7BOI - chains A and P of the 14 polymer chains in the assembly; structure by electron microscopy, 2.98 A resolution.

[Chain A]
Molecule: 16S rRNA
Source organism: Escherichia coli K-12
Sequence (1542 nucleotides; each row starts with the number of its first residue):
     1 AAAUUGAAGA GUUUGAUCAU GGCUCAGAUU GAACGCUGGC GGCAGGCCUA ACACAUGCAA
    61 GUCGAACGGU AACAGGAAGA AGCUUGCUUC UUUGCUGACG AGUGGCGGAC GGGUGAGUAA
   121 UGUCUGGGAA ACUGCCUGAU GGAGGGGGAU AACUACUGGA AACGGUAGCU AAUACCGCAU
   181 AACGUCGCAA GACCAAAGAG GGGGACCUUC GGGCCUCUUG CCAUCGGAUG UGCCCAGAUG
   241 GGAUUAGCUA GUAGGUGGGG UAACGGCUCA CCUAGGCGAC GAUCCCUAGC UGGUCUGAGA
   301 GGAUGACCAG CCACACUGGA ACUGAGACAC GGUCCAGACU CCUACGGGAG GCAGCAGUGG
   361 GGAAUAUUGC ACAAUGGGCG CAAGCCUGAU GCAGCCAUGC CGCGUGUAUG AAGAAGGCCU
   421 UCGGGUUGUA AAGUACUUUC AGCGGGGAGG AAGGGAGUAA AGUUAAUACC UUUGCUCAUU
   481 GACGUUACCC GCAGAAGAAG CACCGGCUAA CUCCGUGCCA GCAGCCXCGG UAAUACGGAG
   541 GGUGCAAGCG UUAAUCGGAA UUACUGGGCG UAAAGCGCAC GCAGGCGGUU UGUUAAGUCA
   601 GAUGUGAAAU CCCCGGGCUC AACCUGGGAA CUGCAUCUGA UACUGGCAAG CUUGAGUCUC
   661 GUAGAGGGGG GUAGAAUUCC AGGUGUAGCG GUGAAAUGCG UAGAGAUCUG GAGGAAUACC
   721 GGUGGCGAAG GCGGCCCCCU GGACGAAGAC UGACGCUCAG GUGCGAAAGC GUGGGGAGCA
   781 AACAGGAUUA GAUACCCUGG UAGUCCACGC CGUAAACGAU GUCGACUUGG AGGUUGUGCC
   841 CUUGAGGCGU GGCUUCCGGA GCUAACGCGU UAAGUCGACC GCCUGGGGAG UACGGCCGCA
   901 AGGUUAAAAC UCAAAUGAAU UGACGGGGGC CCGCACAAGC GGUGGAGCAU GUGGUUUAAU
   961 UCGAUGXAAC GCGAAGAACC UUACCUGGUC UUGACAUCCA CGGAAGUUUU CAGAGAUGAG
  1021 AAUGUGCCUU CGGGAACCGU GAGACAGGUG CUGCAUGGCU GUCGUCAGCU CGUGUUGUGA
  1081 AAUGUUGGGU UAAGUCCCGC AACGAGCGCA ACCCUUAUCC UUUGUUGCCA GCGGUCCGGC
  1141 CGGGAACUCA AAGGAGACUG CCAGUGAUAA ACUGGAGGAA GGUGGGGAUG ACGUCAAGUC
  1201 AUCAUGGCCC UUACGACCAG GGCUACACAC GUGCUACAAU GGCGCAUACA AAGAGAAGCG
  1261 ACCUCGCGAG AGCAAGCGGA CCUCAUAAAG UGCGUCGUAG UCCGGAUUGG AGUCUGCAAC
  1321 UCGACUCCAU GAAGUCGGAA UCGCUAGUAA UCGUGGAUCA GAAUGCCACG GUGAAUACGU
  1381 UCCCGGGCCU UGUACACACC GCCCGUXACA CCAUGGGAGU GGGUUGCAAA AGAAGUAGGU
  1441 AGCUUAACCU UCGGGAGGGC GCUUACCACU UUGUGAUUCA UGACUGGGGU GAAGUCGUAA
  1501 CAAGGUAACC GUAGGGGAAC CUGCGGUUGG AUCACCUCCU UA
Disordered / not traced: 931-1386, 1535-1542
Modified positions: PSU (pseudouridine-5'-monophosphate) at position 516, G7M (N7-methyl-guanosine-5'-monophosphate) at position 527, 2MG (2N-methylguanosine-5'-monophosphate) at position 966, 5MC (5-methylcytidine-5'-monophosphate) at position 967, 2MG (2N-methylguanosine-5'-monophosphate) at position 1207, 4OC (4n,o2'-methylcytidine-5'-monophosphate) at position 1402, 5MC (5-methylcytidine-5'-monophosphate) at position 1407, UR3 (3-methyluridine-5'-monophoshate) at position 1498, 2MG (2N-methylguanosine-5'-monophosphate) at position 1516, MA6 (6N-dimethyladenosine-5'-monophoshate) at position 1518, MA6 (6N-dimethyladenosine-5'-monophoshate) at position 1519
Bound ions: Mg2+ site 1 near G21 (its only coordinating residue here); Mg2+ site 2: C48, U49, G115; Mg2+ site 3 near A53 (its only coordinating residue here); Mg2+ site 4: A59, C386, U387; Mg2+ site 5 near G100 (its only coordinating residue here); Mg2+ site 6: A109, G331; Mg2+ site 7 near G111 (its only coordinating residue here); Mg2+ site 8: A116, G117, G289; Mg2+ site 9: G145, A197; Mg2+ site 10: A174, C175; Mg2+ site 11: G299, G558; Mg2+ site 12 near C328 (its only coordinating residue here); 27 more Mg2+ sites not listed
From the paper describing this entry:
  - contacts within the chain: A923/U1393, U1393/A1502

[Chain P]
Molecule: 30S ribosomal protein S16
Source organism: Escherichia coli (strain K12)
Reference sequence: P0A7T3 (RS16_ECOLI); residues 1-82 here = UniProt positions 1-82
Chain sequence (82 residues; row label = number of the first residue in the row):
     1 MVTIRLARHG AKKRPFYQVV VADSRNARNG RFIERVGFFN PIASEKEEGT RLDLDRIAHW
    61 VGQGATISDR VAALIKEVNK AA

[Chain A / chain P interface]
Pairs across the interface (69):
  C43(A) with Lys-12(P), salt bridge to the phosphate
  A44(A) with Lys-12(P), hydrogen bond to the phosphate
  C110(A) with Arg-25(P), hydrogen bond to the sugar
  G134(A) with Arg-25(P), hydrogen bond to the base
  C135(A) with Met-1(P), hydrogen bond to the base
  C136(A) with Met-1(P), sugar contact; Gly-64(P), hydrogen bond to the sugar
  U137(A) with Gly-62(P), sugar contact; Gly-64(P), sugar contact
  G227(A) with Gln-63(P), hydrogen bond to the base
  A228(A) with Trp-60(P), sugar contact; Gln-63(P), sugar contact
  U229(A) with Val-2(P), sugar contact; Asp-23(P), sugar contact; Ile-33(P), sugar contact; Trp-60(P), phosphate contact
  G230(A) with Arg-25(P), hydrogen bond to the sugar; Arg-31(P), salt bridge to the phosphate
  A309(A) with Asn-29(P), sugar contact
  G310(A) with Gly-30(P), phosphate contact; Arg-31(P), hydrogen bond to the phosphate
  C311(A) with Arg-31(P), salt bridge to the phosphate
  A374(A) with Tyr-17(P), hydrogen bond to the sugar; Arg-70(P), hydrogen bond to the phosphate
  U375(A) with Leu-6(P), hydrogen bond to the sugar; Tyr-17(P), sugar contact; Arg-28(P), hydrogen bond to the base; Arg-70(P), salt bridge to the phosphate
  G376(A) with Arg-5(P), hydrogen bond to the phosphate; Leu-6(P), hydrogen bond to the phosphate; Arg-28(P), sugar contact; Ser-68(P), hydrogen bond to the phosphate
  G377(A) with Thr-3(P), phosphate contact; Arg-5(P), salt bridge to the phosphate; Ser-24(P), sugar contact
  U390(A) with Arg-28(P), hydrogen bond to the phosphate
  G391(A) with Arg-8(P), salt bridge to the phosphate; Arg-28(P), salt bridge to the phosphate
  C392(A) with Arg-8(P), salt bridge to the phosphate; Lys-12(P), phosphate contact; Lys-13(P), hydrogen bond to the phosphate
  A393(A) with Lys-12(P), salt bridge to the phosphate
  G449(A) with Ile-42(P), sugar contact
  G450(A) with Lys-13(P), base contact; Pro-15(P), sugar contact
  A451(A) with Arg-70(P), salt bridge to the phosphate
  A452(A) with Arg-70(P), base contact; Ala-73(P), sugar contact
  G474(A) with Lys-76(P), salt bridge to the phosphate; Lys-80(P), salt bridge to the phosphate
  C483(A) with Lys-13(P), hydrogen bond to the sugar
  A608(A) with Phe-32(P), sugar contact
  G616(A) with Glu-47(P), hydrogen bond to the sugar
  G617(A) with Arg-14(P), hydrogen bond to the sugar; Ser-44(P), sugar contact
  C618(A) with Arg-14(P), hydrogen bond to the sugar
  C623(A) with Ala-11(P), sugar contact
  C624(A) with Gly-10(P), phosphate contact; Ala-11(P), sugar contact
  U625(A) with His-9(P), phosphate contact; Phe-16(P), phosphate contact; Gln-18(P), phosphate contact
  G626(A) with Phe-16(P), phosphate contact; Gln-18(P), hydrogen bond to the phosphate; Arg-35(P), salt bridge to the phosphate; Phe-38(P), sugar contact; Arg-51(P), hydrogen bond to the sugar
  G627(A) with Arg-35(P), salt bridge to the phosphate; Arg-51(P), salt bridge to the phosphate
Interface residues without a listed pair, chain A (43 interface residues in all): G111, G112, U231, A325, G453, U473
Interface residues without a listed pair, chain P (44 interface residues in all): Asn-26, Ala-27, Pro-41, Asp-69

[Overview]
43 residues of chain A face 44 of chain P across their interface, with 23 hydrogen bonds and 15 salt bridges.
Polar contacts include G134(A)/Arg-25(P), C135(A)/Met-1(P) and G227(A)/Gln-63(P). The Mg2+ site 2 is built by
C48(A), U49(A) and G115(A). From the paper: contacts within the chain involving A923(A), U1393(A) and
A1502(A).
Here chain A is 16S rRNA (Escherichia coli K-12) and chain P is 30S ribosomal protein S16 (Escherichia coli
(strain K12)). Entry 7BOI (Bacterial 30S ribosomal subunit assembly complex state F (multibody refinement for
body domain of 30S ribosome)) was determined by electron microscopy (same publication as 7AF3, 7AF5, 7AF8,
7AFA, 7AFD, 7AFH and 17 further entries).
